6NHR - chains D and E of the 6 polymer chains in the assembly; structure by X-ray diffraction, 2.10 A resolution.

== Chain D ==
Molecule: Hemagglutinin HA2 chain
From: Influenza A virus (strain A/Hong Kong/1/1968 H3N2)
Reference sequence: Q91MA7 (HEMA_I68A4); residues 1-176 here correspond to UniProt positions 346-521 (UniProt number = residue number + 345)
Amino-acid sequence (176 residues; row label = number of the first residue in the row):
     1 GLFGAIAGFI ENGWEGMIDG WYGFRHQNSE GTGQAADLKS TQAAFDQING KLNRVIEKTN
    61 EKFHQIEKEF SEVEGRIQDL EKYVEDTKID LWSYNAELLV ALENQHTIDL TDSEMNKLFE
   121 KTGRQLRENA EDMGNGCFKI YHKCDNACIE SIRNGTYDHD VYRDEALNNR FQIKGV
Unresolved in the structure: 172-176
Disulfide bonds: Cys144-Cys148
Glycans and other covalent adducts: N-acetylglucosamine (NAG) linked to Asn154
Differences from the reference sequence: engineered mutation Phe45 (Ile390 in Q91MA7); conflict Gly123 (Arg468 in Q91MA7)
Reported in the primary citation:
  - mutagenesis - I45F: abolished binding to CR9114
  - mutagenesis - I45F: decreased binding to FI6v3
  - mutagenesis - N49T: unchanged binding to CR9114
  - mutagenesis - N49T: unchanged binding to FI6v3

== Chain E ==
Molecule: Hemagglutinin HA1 chain
From: Influenza A virus (strain A/Hong Kong/1/1968 H3N2)
Reference sequence: H9XC94 (H9XC94_I68A4); residues 11-329 here correspond to UniProt positions 27-345 (UniProt number = residue number + 16)
Amino-acid sequence (321 residues; row label = number of the first residue in the row):
     9 PGATLCLGHH AVPNGTLVKT ITDDQIEVTN ATELVQSSST GKICNNPHRI LDGIDCTLID
    69 ALLGDPHCDV FQNETWDLFV ERSKAFSNCY PYDVPDYASL RSLVASSGTL EFITEGFTWT
   129 GVTQNGGSNA CKRGPGSGFF SRLNWLTKSG STYPVLNVTM PNNDNFDKLY IWGVHHPSTN
   189 QEQTSLYVQA SGRVTVSTRR SQQTIIPNIG SRPWVRGLSS RISIYWTIVK PGDVLVINSN
   249 GNLIAPRGYF KMRTGKSSIM RSDAPIDTCI SECITPNGSI PNDKPFQNVN KITYGACPKY
   309 VKQNTLKLAT GMRNVPEKQT R
Unresolved in the structure: 326-329
Disulfide bonds: Cys52-Cys277, Cys64-Cys76, Cys97-Cys139, Cys281-Cys305
Glycans and other covalent adducts: N-acetylglucosamine (NAG) linked to Asn38, Asn81, Asn285; glycan linked to Asn165
Differences from the reference sequence: expression tag (9-10); variant Ser145 (Unk161 in H9XC94); conflict Leu226 (Met242 in H9XC94)

== Chain D / chain E interface ==
Residue-residue contacts (11):
  Gln47(D) - Thr30(E)
  Gly50(D) - Thr30(E)
  Lys51(D) - Ile29(E)
  Lys51(D) - Thr30(E)
  Arg54(D) - Lys27(E)
  Arg54(D) - Thr28(E)  hydrogen bond (side chain-backbone)
  Arg54(D) - Ile29(E)
  Arg54(D) - Asp32(E)  salt bridge
  Glu57(D) - Asp32(E)
  Glu103(D) - Ile29(E)
  His106(D) - Thr30(E)
Other interface residues (no listed pair), chain E (6 interface residues in all): Asp31

== Overview ==
Chain D and chain E form an interface of 7 and 6 residues respectively; the contacts include 1 hydrogen bond
and 1 salt bridge. Polar pairs include Arg54(D)-Asp32(E) and Arg54(D)-Thr28(E). N-acetylglucosamine is
covalently linked to Asn154(D). The paper reports that I45F of chain D abolishes binding to CR9114; I45F of
chain D reduces binding to FI6v3.
Here chain D is Hemagglutinin HA2 chain and chain E is Hemagglutinin HA1 chain, both from Influenza A virus
(strain A/Hong Kong/1/1968 H3N2). Entry 6NHR (Crystal structure of the A/Hong Kong/1/1968 (H3N2) influenza
virus hemagglutinin HA2 I45F mutant) was determined by X-ray diffraction, deposited together with 6NHP and
6NHQ.
